PDB entry 7YDH | electron microscopy, 3.10 A resolution | chains A and B of the 5 polymer chains in the assembly

Chain A:
Protein: G protein subunit 13 (Gi2-mini-G13 chimera)
Source organism: Homo sapiens
Amino-acid sequence (230 residues; row label = number of the first residue in the row):
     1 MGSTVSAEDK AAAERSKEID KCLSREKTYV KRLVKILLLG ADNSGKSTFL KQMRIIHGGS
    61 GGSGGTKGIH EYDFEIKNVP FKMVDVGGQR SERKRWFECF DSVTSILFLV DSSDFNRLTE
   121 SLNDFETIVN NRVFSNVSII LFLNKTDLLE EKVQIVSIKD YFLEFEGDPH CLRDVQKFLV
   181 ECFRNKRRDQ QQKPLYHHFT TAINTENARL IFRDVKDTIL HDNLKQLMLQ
Unresolved in the structure: 1-4, 57-67

Chain B:
Protein: Guanine nucleotide-binding protein G(I)/G(S)/G(T) subunit beta-1
Source organism: Homo sapiens
Reference sequence: P62873 (GBB1_HUMAN); numbering as in UniProt (aligned over 2-340)
Amino-acid sequence (345 residues; row label = number of the first residue in the row; numbers below 1 keep their minus sign (Met-4 is residue -4)):
    -4 MGSLLQSELD QLRQEAEQLK NQIRDARKAC ADATLSQITN NIDPVGRIQM RTRRTLRGHL
    56 AKIYAMHWGT DSRLLVSASQ DGKLIIWDSY TTNKVHAIPL RSSWVMTCAY APSGNYVACG
   116 GLDNICSIYN LKTREGNVRV SRELAGHTGY LSCCRFLDDN QIVTSSGDTT CALWDIETGQ
   176 QTTTFTGHTG DVMSLSLAPD TRLFVSGACD ASAKLWDVRE GMCRQTFTGH ESDINAICFF
   236 PNGNAFATGS DDATCRLFDL RADQELMTYS HDNIICGITS VSFSKSGRLL LAGYDDFNCN
   296 VWDALKADRA GVLAGHDNRV SCLGVTDDGM AVATGSWDSF LKIWN
Unresolved in the structure: -4 to 2
Differences from the reference sequence: initiating methionine (-4); expression tag (-3 to 1)
Swiss-Prot annotation at these positions:
  - modified residue: Ser2 (N-acetylserine), His266 (Phosphohistidine)
  - natural variant: Leu30 (L30F: In MRD42; uncertain significance), Arg52 (R52G: In MRD42), Gly64 (G64V: In MRD42), Asp76 (D76E: In MRD42; D76G: In MRD42), Gly77 (G77S: In MRD42), Lys78 (K78R: In MRD42), Ile80 (I80N: In MRD42; I80T: In MRD42), His91 (H91R: In MRD42; uncertain significance), Ala92 (A92T: In MRD42), Pro94 (P94S: In MRD42), Leu95 (L95P: In MRD42), Arg96 (R96L: In MRD42), 5 further natural variant entries in UniProt

How chain A and chain B interact:
Residue-residue contacts (25):
  Ala12(A) with Asn88(B)
  Ala13(A) with Asn88(B)
  Arg15(A) with Val90(B)
  Ser16(A) with Asn88(B); Lys89(B), hydrogen bond (side chain-backbone)
  Ile19(A) with Lys89(B)
  Asp20(A) with Lys89(B), salt bridge
  Leu23(A) with Gly53(B); Lys78(B); Ile80(B), hydrophobic; Lys89(B)
  Glu26(A) with Lys78(B), salt bridge
  Lys27(A) with Leu55(B)
  Val30(A) with Leu55(B), hydrophobic
  Ile69(A) with Trp99(B), hydrophobic
  Glu71(A) with Ser98(B); Trp99(B)
  Val84(A) with Trp99(B), hydrophobic
  Glu92(A) with Tyr145(B)
  Arg95(A) with Arg314(B)
  Trp96(A) with Met101(B), hydrophobic; Leu117(B), hydrophobic; Tyr145(B), hydrogen bond; Asp186(B)
  Asp101(A) with Lys57(B), salt bridge
Interface residues without a listed pair, chain A (18 interface residues in all): Lys94
Interface residues without a listed pair, chain B (21 interface residues in all): Thr87, His91, Ala92, Gly162, Met188, Trp332

Summary:
18 residues of chain A and 21 residues of chain B are in contact; the contacts include 2 hydrogen bonds and 3
salt bridges. Among the polar pairs are Asp20(A)-Lys89(B), Glu26(A)-Lys78(B) and Asp101(A)-Lys57(B).
Chain A is G protein subunit 13 (Gi2-mini-G13 chimera) and chain B is Guanine nucleotide-binding protein
G(I)/G(S)/G(T) subunit beta-1, both from Homo sapiens; the structure, Cryo EM structure of CD97/miniG13
complex, was determined by electron microscopy together with 7YDM and 7YDP from the same study.
